5XKF - chains C and E of the 6 polymer chains in the assembly; structure by X-ray diffraction, 2.80 A resolution.

== Chain C ==
Molecule: Tubulin alpha-1B chain
Source organism: Sus scrofa
UniProtKB: Q2XVP4 (TBA1B_PIG); residue numbers follow UniProt; this construct covers 1-451
Chain sequence (451 residues; each row starts with the number of its first residue):
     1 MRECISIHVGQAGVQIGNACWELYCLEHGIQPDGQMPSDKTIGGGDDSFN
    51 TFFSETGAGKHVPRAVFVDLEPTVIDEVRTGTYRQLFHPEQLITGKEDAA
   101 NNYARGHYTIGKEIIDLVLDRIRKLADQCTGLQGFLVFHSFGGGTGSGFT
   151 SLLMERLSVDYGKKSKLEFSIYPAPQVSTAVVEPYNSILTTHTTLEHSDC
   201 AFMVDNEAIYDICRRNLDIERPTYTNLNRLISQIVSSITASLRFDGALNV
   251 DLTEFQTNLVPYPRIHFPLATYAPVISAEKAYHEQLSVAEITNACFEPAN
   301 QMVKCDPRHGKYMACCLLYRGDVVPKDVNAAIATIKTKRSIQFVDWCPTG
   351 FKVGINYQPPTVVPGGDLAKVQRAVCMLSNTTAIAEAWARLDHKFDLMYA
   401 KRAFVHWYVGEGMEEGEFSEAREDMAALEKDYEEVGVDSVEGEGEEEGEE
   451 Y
Unresolved in the structure: 441-451
Curated features (UniProtKB/Swiss-Prot):
  - motif: M1 to C4 (MREC motif)
  - active site: E254
  - binding site (GTP): G10, Q11, A12, Q15, E71, A99, S140, G143, G144, T145, G146, T179, E183, N206, Y224, N228, L252
  - binding site (Mg(2+)): E71
  - site: Y451 (Involved in polymerization)
  - modified residue: K40 (N6,N6,N6-trimethyllysine), S48 (Phosphoserine), S232 (Phosphoserine), Y282 (3'-nitrotyrosine), R339 (Omega-N-methylarginine), S439 (Phosphoserine), E443 (5-glutamyl polyglutamate), E445 (5-glutamyl polyglutamate), Y451 (3'-nitrotyrosine)
  - cross-link (Glycyl lysine isopeptide (Lys-Gly)): K326 (interchain with G-Cter in ubiquitin), K370 (interchain with G-Cter in ubiquitin)
Ion coordination: Ca2+: D39, T41, G44, E55
Ligand contacts:
  - 88U (N-(4-methoxyphenyl)-N,2-dimethyl-quinazolin-4-amine): T179, A180, V181
  - GTP (guanosine-5'-triphosphate): G10, Q11, A12, Q15, I16, D69, D98, A99, A100, N101, S140, G142, G143, G144, T145, G146, I171, P173, V177, S178, T179, E183, N206, Y224, L227, N228, I231

== Chain E ==
Molecule: Stathmin-4
Source organism: Rattus norvegicus
UniProtKB: P63043 (STMN4_RAT); residues 5-145 here correspond to UniProt positions 49-189 (UniProt number = residue number + 44)
Chain sequence (143 residues; each row starts with the number of its first residue):
     3 MADMEVIELNKCTSGQSFEVILKPPSFDGVPEFNASLPRRRDPSLEEIQK
    53 KLEAAEERRKYQEAELLKHLAEKREHEREVIQKAIEENNNFIKMAKEKLA
   103 QKMESNKENREAHLAAMLERLQEKDKHAEEVRKNKELKEEASR
Unresolved in the structure: 3-5, 29-43, 142-145
Sequence notes: expression tag (3-4)
Curated features (UniProtKB/Swiss-Prot):
  - modified residue: S46 (Phosphoserine)

== Chain C / chain E interface ==
Pairs across the interface (29):
  H107(C) - K104(E)
  Y108(C) - K104(E)
  Y108(C) - M105(E)  hydrophobic
  Y108(C) - N108(E)
  T109(C) - R112(E)
  K112(C) - M105(E)
  E155(C) - L101(E)
  E155(C) - K104(E)  salt bridge
  R156(C) - L101(E)
  S158(C) - F93(E)
  S158(C) - I94(E)
  V159(C) - I94(E)
  V159(C) - K98(E)
  G162(C) - I94(E)
  K163(C) - N90(E)
  T193(C) - K104(E)
  E196(C) - F93(E)
  E196(C) - K100(E)  salt bridge
  H197(C) - F93(E)
  G410(C) - R112(E)
  G410(C) - H115(E)
  E411(C) - N108(E)
  E411(C) - R112(E)  salt bridge
  G412(C) - N108(E)  hydrogen bond (backbone-side chain)
  G412(C) - N111(E)  hydrogen bond (backbone-side chain)
  G412(C) - R112(E)
  M413(C) - N108(E)
  E414(C) - S107(E)  hydrogen bond
  E414(C) - N111(E)  hydrogen bond
Other interface residues (no listed pair), chain C (20 interface residues in all): L152, E417
Other interface residues (no listed pair), chain E (14 interface residues in all): A97

== In short ==
The interface between chain C and chain E involves 20 residues on one side and 14 on the other; the contacts
include 4 hydrogen bonds and 3 salt bridges. Polar pairs include E155(C)-K104(E), E196(C)-K100(E) and
E411(C)-R112(E). Chain C binds GTP and compound 88U.
Chain C is Tubulin alpha-1B chain (Sus scrofa) and chain E is Stathmin-4 (Rattus norvegicus); the structure,
Crystal structure of T2R-TTL-MPC6827 complex, was determined by X-ray diffraction.
